PDB entry 9RU5 | electron microscopy, 3.26 A resolution | chains B and P of the 4 polymer chains in the assembly

# Chain B
Protein: TCRpub beta chain
From: Homo sapiens
Amino-acid sequence (242 residues; each row starts with the number of its first residue):
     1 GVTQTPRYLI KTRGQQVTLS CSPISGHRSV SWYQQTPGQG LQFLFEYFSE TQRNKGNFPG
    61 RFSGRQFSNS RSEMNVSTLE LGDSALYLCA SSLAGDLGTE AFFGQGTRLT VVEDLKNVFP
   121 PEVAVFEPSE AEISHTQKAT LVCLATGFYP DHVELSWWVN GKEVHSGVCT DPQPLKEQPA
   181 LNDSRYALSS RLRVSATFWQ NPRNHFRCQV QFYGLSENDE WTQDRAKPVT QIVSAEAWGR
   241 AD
Disordered / not traced: 196-201, 238-242
Disulfide bonds: Cys21-Cys89, Cys143-Cys208

# Chain P
Protein: ORF3a protein
From: Severe acute respiratory syndrome coronavirus 2
Reference sequence: P0DTC3 (AP3A_SARS2); residues 1-9 here correspond to UniProt positions 207-215 (UniProt number = residue number + 206)
Amino-acid sequence (9 residues; row label = number of the first residue in the row):
     1 FTSDYYQLY

# How chain B and chain P interact
Residue-residue contacts (7; chain B residue first):
  Arg28(B) - Leu8(P)
  Arg53(B) - Asp4(P)  hydrogen bond (side chain-backbone)
  Ala94(B) - Tyr5(P)
  Ala94(B) - Tyr6(P)
  Ala94(B) - Leu8(P)  hydrophobic
  Gly95(B) - Tyr5(P)
  Asp96(B) - Tyr5(P)  hydrogen bond
Also at the interface, not in a pair above, chain B (7 interface residues in all): Phe48, Leu93

# Overview
7 residues of chain B and 4 residues of chain P are in contact, with 2 hydrogen bonds. Polar contacts include
Arg53(B)-Asp4(P) and Asp96(B)-Tyr5(P).
Here chain B is TCRpub beta chain (Homo sapiens) and chain P is ORF3a protein (Severe acute respiratory
syndrome coronavirus 2). Entry 9RU5 (Cryo-EM structure of TCRpub/pMHC) was determined by electron microscopy.
